5DQI - chains A and P of the 3 polymer chains in the assembly; structure by X-ray diffraction, 2.30 A resolution.

== Chain A ==
Molecule: DNA polymerase eta
Organism: Homo sapiens
Notes: EC 2.7.7.7
UniProtKB: Q9Y253 (POLH_HUMAN); residues 1-432 here = UniProt positions 1-432
Amino-acid sequence (435 residues; numbered -2 to 432; the number before each row is that of its first residue; numbers below 1 keep their minus sign (Gly-2 is residue -2)):
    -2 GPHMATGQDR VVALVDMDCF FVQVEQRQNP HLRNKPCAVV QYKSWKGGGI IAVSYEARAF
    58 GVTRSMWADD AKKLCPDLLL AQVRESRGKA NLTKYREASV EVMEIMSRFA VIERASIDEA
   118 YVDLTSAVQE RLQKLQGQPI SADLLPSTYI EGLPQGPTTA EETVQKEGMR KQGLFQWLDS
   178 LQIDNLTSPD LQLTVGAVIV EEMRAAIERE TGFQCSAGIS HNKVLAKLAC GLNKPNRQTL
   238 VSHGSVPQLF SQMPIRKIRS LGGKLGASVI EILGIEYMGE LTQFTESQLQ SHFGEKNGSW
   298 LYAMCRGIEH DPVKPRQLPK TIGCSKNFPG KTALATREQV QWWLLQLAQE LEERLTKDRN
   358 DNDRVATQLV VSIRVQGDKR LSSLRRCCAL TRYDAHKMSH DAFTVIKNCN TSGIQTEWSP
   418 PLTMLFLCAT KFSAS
Disordered / not traced: -2 to 1, 154-160
Differences from the reference sequence: expression tag (-2 to 0)
Curated features (UniProtKB/Swiss-Prot):
  - binding site (Mg(2+)): Asp13, Met14, Asp115, Glu116
  - binding site (Mn(2+)): Asp13, Met14, Asp115, Glu116
  - binding site (a 2'-deoxyribonucleoside 5'-triphosphate): Arg61
  - natural variant: Val37 (deletion: In XPV), Leu75 (deletion: In XPV), Arg93 (R93P: In XPV), Arg111 (R111H: In XPV), Thr122 (T122P: In XPV), Gly153 (G153D: In a breast cancer sample), Thr191 (T191P: In XPV), Gly263 (G263V: In XPV), Val266 (V266D: In XPV), Gly295 (G295R: In XPV), Arg361 (R361S: In XPV)
  - mutagenesis: Tyr52 (Y52A/F: Reduces DNA polymerase activity; Y52E: Reduces DNA polymerase activity. Increases fidelity of replication and reduces translesion bypass), Arg61 (R61A: Reduces enzymatic activity by two-thirds), Ser62 (S62G: Increased DNA polymerase activity and translesion bypass compared to wild-type), Ala68 (A68S/V: Severe reduction in thymine dimer translesion bypass), Asn324 to Pro326 (Reduces binding to chromatin and to monoubiquitinated PCNA. Abolishes binding to monoubiquitinated PCNA; when associated with 705-E--H-713 Del)
Bound ions: Ca2+ site 1: Asp13, Met14, Asp115 (together with 2'-deoxycytidine-5'-triphosphate); Ca2+ site 2: Asp13, Asp115, Glu116 (together with 2'-deoxycytidine-5'-triphosphate) (shared with DC9(P) of chain P)
Residues lining bound ligands: 2'-deoxycytidine-5'-triphosphate (DCP): Asp13, Met14, Asp15, Cys16, Phe17, Phe18, Ile48, Ala49, Tyr52, Arg55, Arg61, Ile114, Asp115, Glu116, Lys231
From the paper describing this entry:
  - binding site for 2'-deoxycytidine-5'-triphosphate: Arg61
  - binding site for the 9-nt DNA strand (chain P): Arg111

== Chain P ==
Molecule: 9-nt DNA strand
Sequence (9 nucleotides; numbered 1 to 9; the number before each row is that of its first residue):
     1 AGCGTCAAC
Bound ions: Ca2+: DC9 (together with 2'-deoxycytidine-5'-triphosphate) (shared with Asp13(A), Asp115(A), Glu116(A) of chain A)

== How chain A and chain P interact ==
Pairs across the interface (24):
  Arg111(A) - DC9(P)  hydrogen bond to the base
  Ala112(A) - DC9(P)  hydrogen bond to the base
  Ser113(A) - DC9(P)  hydrogen bond to the phosphate
  Ile114(A) - DC9(P)  hydrogen bond to the base
  Asp115(A) - DC9(P)  phosphate contact
  Glu116(A) - DC9(P)  phosphate contact
  Lys224(A) - DA8(P)  phosphate contact
  Ile255(A) - DA7(P)  phosphate contact
  Arg256(A) - DA7(P)  phosphate contact
  Ser257(A) - DC6(P)  phosphate contact
  Ser257(A) - DA7(P)  hydrogen bond to the phosphate
  Leu258(A) - DA7(P)  hydrogen bond to the phosphate
  Gly259(A) - DA7(P)  hydrogen bond to the phosphate
  Gly260(A) - DC6(P)  phosphate contact
  Gly260(A) - DA7(P)  hydrogen bond to the phosphate
  Lys261(A) - DT5(P)  salt bridge to the phosphate
  Lys261(A) - DC6(P)  hydrogen bond to the phosphate
  Leu262(A) - DC6(P)  hydrogen bond to the phosphate
  Arg377(A) - DG4(P)  salt bridge to the phosphate
  Leu381(A) - DC3(P)  phosphate contact
  Arg382(A) - DG2(P)  sugar contact
  Arg382(A) - DC3(P)  hydrogen bond to the phosphate
  Arg383(A) - DG2(P)  phosphate contact
  Cys384(A) - DG2(P)  hydrogen bond to the phosphate
Also at the interface, not in a pair above, chain A (22 interface residues in all): Asp13, Leu378
Also at the interface, not in a pair above, chain P (9 interface residues in all): DA1

== In short ==
22 residues of chain A and 9 residues of chain P are in contact; the contacts include 12 hydrogen bonds and 2
salt bridges. Polar pairs include Arg111(A)-DC9(P), Ala112(A)-DC9(P) and Ile114(A)-DC9(P). The paper reports a
binding site for 2'-deoxycytidine-5'-triphosphate at Arg61(A); a binding site for the 9-nt DNA strand (chain
P) at Arg111(A).
Chain A is DNA polymerase eta (Homo sapiens) and chain P is a 9-nt DNA strand; the structure, Crystal
Structure of Human DNA Polymerase Eta Extending an O4-Ethylthymidine : dA Pair By Inserting dCTP ..., was
determined by X-ray diffraction, deposited together with 5DLF, 5DLG, 5DQG and 5DQH.
